2XN1 - chains A and D of the 4 polymer chains in the assembly; structure by X-ray diffraction, 2.30 A resolution.

# Chain A (and D)
Name: Alpha-galactosidase
From: Lactobacillus acidophilus ncfm
Notes: EC 3.2.1.22; chain D of this document is another copy of the same molecule, construct and numbering; everything in this record applies to it too
Reference sequence: Q7WWP9 (Q7WWP9_LACAC); residue numbers follow UniProt; this construct covers 1-732
Amino-acid sequence (732 residues; numbered 1 to 732; the number before each row is that of its first residue):
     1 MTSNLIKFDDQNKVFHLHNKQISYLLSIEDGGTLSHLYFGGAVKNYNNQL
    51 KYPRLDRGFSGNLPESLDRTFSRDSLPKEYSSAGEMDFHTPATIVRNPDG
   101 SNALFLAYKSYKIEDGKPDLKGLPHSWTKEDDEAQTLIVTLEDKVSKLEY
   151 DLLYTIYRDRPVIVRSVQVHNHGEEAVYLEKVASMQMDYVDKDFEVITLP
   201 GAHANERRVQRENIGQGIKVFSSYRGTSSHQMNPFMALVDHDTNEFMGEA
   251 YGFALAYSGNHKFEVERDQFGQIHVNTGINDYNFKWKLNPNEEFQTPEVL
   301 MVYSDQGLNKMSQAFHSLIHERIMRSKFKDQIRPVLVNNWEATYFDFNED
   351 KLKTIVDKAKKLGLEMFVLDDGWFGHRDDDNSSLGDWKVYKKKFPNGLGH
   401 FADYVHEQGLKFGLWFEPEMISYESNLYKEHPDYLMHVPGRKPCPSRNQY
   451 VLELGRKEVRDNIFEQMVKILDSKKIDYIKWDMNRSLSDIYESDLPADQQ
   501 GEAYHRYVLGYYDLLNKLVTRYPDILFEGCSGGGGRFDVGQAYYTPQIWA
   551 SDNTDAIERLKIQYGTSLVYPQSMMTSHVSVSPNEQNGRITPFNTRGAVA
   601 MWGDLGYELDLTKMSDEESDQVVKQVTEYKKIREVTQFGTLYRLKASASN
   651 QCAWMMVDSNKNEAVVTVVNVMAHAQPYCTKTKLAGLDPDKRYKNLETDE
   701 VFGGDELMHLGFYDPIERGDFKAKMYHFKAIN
Not modelled in the structure: 1-3

# Chain A / chain D interface
Pairs across the interface (94; chain A residue first):
  Tyr38(A) - His709(D)
  Tyr38(A) - Leu710(D)  hydrophobic
  Gly41(A) - His709(D)
  Ala42(A) - His709(D)  hydrogen bond (backbone-side chain)
  Val43(A) - Asp705(D)
  Val43(A) - His709(D)
  Lys44(A) - Pro689(D)  hydrogen bond (side chain-backbone)
  Lys44(A) - Asp690(D)  salt bridge
  Lys44(A) - Asp705(D)  salt bridge
  Asn45(A) - Arg692(D)
  Asn45(A) - Glu706(D)
  Tyr46(A) - Glu706(D)
  Tyr46(A) - Leu710(D)  hydrophobic
  Asn47(A) - Val701(D)  hydrogen bond (side chain-backbone)
  Asn47(A) - Phe702(D)
  Asn47(A) - Glu706(D)
  Gln49(A) - Phe702(D)
  Gln49(A) - Glu706(D)  hydrogen bond
  Gln49(A) - Leu710(D)
  Gln49(A) - Gly711(D)
  Gln49(A) - Tyr713(D)
  Leu50(A) - Lys681(D)
  Leu50(A) - Leu710(D)
  Leu50(A) - Tyr713(D)
  Lys51(A) - Tyr713(D)
  Tyr52(A) - Cys679(D)  hydrophobic
  Tyr52(A) - Tyr713(D)
  Pro53(A) - Tyr713(D)  hydrophobic
  Pro53(A) - Ile716(D)  hydrophobic
  Arg57(A) - Gln676(D)  hydrogen bond
  Arg57(A) - Pro677(D)  hydrogen bond (side chain-backbone)
  Arg57(A) - Cys679(D)
  Val190(A) - Cys679(D)  hydrophobic
  Val190(A) - Tyr713(D)
  Asp191(A) - Cys679(D)
  Asp191(A) - Thr680(D)
  Asp191(A) - Lys681(D)  hydrogen bond (side chain-backbone)
  Lys192(A) - Lys683(D)
  Asp242(A) - Asp242(D)
  Asp242(A) - Asn244(D)  hydrogen bond
  Asp242(A) - Met247(D)
  Asn244(A) - Asp242(D)  hydrogen bond
  Met247(A) - Asp242(D)
  Met247(A) - Met247(D)  hydrophobic
  Met247(A) - Gly248(D)
  Gly248(A) - Met247(D)
  Gln269(A) - Tyr678(D)
  Phe270(A) - Gln676(D)
  Phe270(A) - Tyr678(D)
  Gly271(A) - Tyr678(D)
  Gln676(A) - Arg57(D)  hydrogen bond
  Gln676(A) - Phe270(D)
  Pro677(A) - Leu55(D)  hydrophobic
  Pro677(A) - Arg57(D)  hydrogen bond (backbone-side chain)
  Tyr678(A) - Gln269(D)
  Tyr678(A) - Phe270(D)
  Tyr678(A) - Gly271(D)
  Cys679(A) - Arg57(D)
  Cys679(A) - Val190(D)  hydrophobic
  Cys679(A) - Asp191(D)
  Thr680(A) - Asp191(D)
  Lys681(A) - Leu50(D)
  Lys681(A) - Asp191(D)  hydrogen bond (backbone-side chain)
  Lys683(A) - Lys192(D)
  Pro689(A) - Lys44(D)  hydrogen bond (backbone-side chain)
  Asp690(A) - Lys44(D)  salt bridge
  Arg692(A) - Asn45(D)
  Glu700(A) - Asn47(D)
  Val701(A) - Asn47(D)  hydrogen bond (backbone-side chain)
  Phe702(A) - Asn47(D)
  Phe702(A) - Gln49(D)
  Asp705(A) - Val43(D)
  Asp705(A) - Lys44(D)  salt bridge
  Glu706(A) - Val43(D)
  Glu706(A) - Asn45(D)
  Glu706(A) - Tyr46(D)
  Glu706(A) - Asn47(D)
  Glu706(A) - Gln49(D)  hydrogen bond
  His709(A) - Tyr38(D)
  His709(A) - Gly41(D)
  His709(A) - Ala42(D)  hydrogen bond (side chain-backbone)
  His709(A) - Val43(D)
  Leu710(A) - Tyr38(D)  hydrophobic
  Leu710(A) - Tyr46(D)  hydrophobic
  Leu710(A) - Gln49(D)
  Leu710(A) - Leu50(D)
  Gly711(A) - Gln49(D)
  Tyr713(A) - Gln49(D)
  Tyr713(A) - Leu50(D)
  Tyr713(A) - Lys51(D)
  Tyr713(A) - Tyr52(D)
  Tyr713(A) - Pro53(D)
  Tyr713(A) - Val190(D)
  Ile716(A) - Pro53(D)  hydrophobic
Interface residues without a listed pair, chain A (52 interface residues in all): Leu25, Leu37, Leu55, Gly58, Gln216, Thr243, Gln272, Phe712
Interface residues without a listed pair, chain D (53 interface residues in all): Leu25, Leu37, Gly58, Gln216, His241, Thr243, Gln272, Glu700, Phe712

# In short
The interface between chain A and chain D involves 52 residues on one side and 53 on the other; the contacts
include 16 hydrogen bonds and 4 salt bridges. Among the polar pairs are Lys44(A)-Asp690(D), Lys44(A)-Asp705(D)
and Ala42(A)-His709(D).
Chain A and chain D are both Alpha-galactosidase (Lactobacillus acidophilus ncfm); the structure, Structure of
alpha-galactosidase from Lactobacillus acidophilus NCFM with TRIS, was determined by X-ray diffraction,
deposited together with 2XN0.
